8BED - chains F and G of the 8 polymer chains in the assembly; structure by electron microscopy, 2.03 A resolution.

== Chain F ==
Protein: NADH dehydrogenase [ubiquinone] flavoprotein 1, mitochondrial
Source organism: Arabidopsis thaliana
Notes: EC 7.1.1.2
UniProtKB: Q9FNN5 (NDUV1_ARATH); numbering as in UniProt (aligned over 1-486)
Amino-acid sequence (486 residues; each row starts with the number of its first residue):
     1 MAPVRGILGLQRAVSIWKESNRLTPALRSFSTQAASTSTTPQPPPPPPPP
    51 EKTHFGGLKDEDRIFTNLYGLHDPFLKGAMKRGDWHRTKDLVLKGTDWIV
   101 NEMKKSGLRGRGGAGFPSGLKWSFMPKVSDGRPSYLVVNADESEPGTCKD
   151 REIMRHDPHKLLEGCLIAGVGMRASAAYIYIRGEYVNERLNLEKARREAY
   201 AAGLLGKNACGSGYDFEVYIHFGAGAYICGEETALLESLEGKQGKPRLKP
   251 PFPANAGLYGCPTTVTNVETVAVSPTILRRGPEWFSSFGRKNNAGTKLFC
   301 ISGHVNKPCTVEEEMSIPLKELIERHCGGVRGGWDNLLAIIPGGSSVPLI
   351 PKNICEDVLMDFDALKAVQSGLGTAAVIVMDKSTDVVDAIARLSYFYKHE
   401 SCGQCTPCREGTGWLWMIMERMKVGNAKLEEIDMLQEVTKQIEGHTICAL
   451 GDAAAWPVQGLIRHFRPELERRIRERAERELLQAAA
Unresolved in the structure: 1-50, 485-486
Bound ions: 4Fe-4S cluster Fe: Cys402, Cys405, Cys408, Cys448
Residues lining bound ligands:
  - FMN (flavin mononucleotide): Gly110, Arg111, Gly112, Gly113, Ala114, Lys121, Asn139, Asp141, Glu142, Ser143, Tyr227, Ile228, Gly230, Glu231, Glu232, Val265, Thr266, Asn267, Thr270, Ala449, Leu450
  - 4Fe-4S cluster (SF4): Ile228, Pro246, Ser401, Cys402, Gly403, Gln404, Cys405, Cys408, Arg409, Thr446, Ile447, Cys448, Leu450, Gly451
Curated features (UniProtKB/Swiss-Prot):
  - binding site (NADH): Gly110 to Gly119
  - binding site (FMN): Phe222 to Thr270
  - binding site ([4Fe-4S] cluster): Cys402, Cys405, Cys408, Cys448

== Chain G ==
Protein: NADH dehydrogenase [ubiquinone] iron-sulfur protein 1, mitochondrial
Source organism: Arabidopsis thaliana
Notes: EC 7.1.1.2
UniProtKB: Q9FGI6 (NDUS1_ARATH); residue numbers follow UniProt; this construct covers 1-748
Amino-acid sequence (748 residues; row label = number of the first residue in the row):
     1 MGLGILASRTIRPASRLLQSQTSNFFLRTIVSKPELQSPESAAVSEPEPP
    51 TQILPPRNPVGGARVHFSNPEDAIEVFVDGYAVKVPKGFTVLQACEVAGV
   101 DIPRFCYHSRLSIAGNCRMCLVEVEKSPKPVASCAMPALPGMKIKTDTPI
   151 AKKAREGVMEFLLMNHPLDCPICDQGGECDLQDQSMAFGSDRGRFTEMKR
   201 SVVDKNLGPLVKTVMTRCIQCTRCVRFASEVAGVQDLGILGRGSGEEIGT
   251 YVEKLMTSELSGNVIDICPVGALTSKPFAFKARNWELKATETIDVSDAVG
   301 SNIRVDSRGPEVMRIIPRLNEDINEEWISDKTRFCYDGLKRQRLSDPMIR
   351 DSDGRFKAVSWRDALAVVGDIIHQVKPDEIVGVAGQLSDAESMMVLKDFV
   401 NRMGSDNVWCEGTAAGVDADLRYSYLMNTSISGLENADLFLLIGTQPRVE
   451 AAMVNARICKTVRASNAKVGYVGPPAEFNYDCKHLGTGPDTLKEIAEGRH
   501 PFCTALKNAKNPAIIVGAGLFNRTDKNAILSSVESIAQANNVVRPDWNGL
   551 NFLLQYAAQAAALDLGLIQQSAKALESAKFVYLMGADDVNVDKIPKDAFV
   601 VYQGHHGDKAVYRANVILPASAFTEKEGTYENTEGFTQQTVPAVPTVGDA
   651 RDDWKIVRALSEVSGVKLPYNSIEGVRSRIKSVAPNLVHTDEREPAAFGP
   701 SLKPECKEAMSTTPFQTVVENFYMTNSITRASKIMAQCSAVLLKKPFV
Unresolved in the structure: 1-56, 744-748
Bound ions: 2Fe-2S cluster Fe: Cys106, Cys117, Cys120, Cys134; 4Fe-4S cluster Fe site 1: His166, Cys170, Cys173, Cys179; 4Fe-4S cluster Fe site 2: Cys218, Cys221, Cys224, Cys268
Residues lining bound ligands:
  - 2Fe-2S cluster (FES): Arg104, Phe105, Cys106, Tyr107, Gly115, Asn116, Cys117, Arg118, Met119, Cys120, Cys134
  - 4Fe-4S cluster (SF4), molecule 1: His166, Pro167, Asp169, Cys170, Cys173, Gln175, Gly176, Cys179, Leu181, Gln182, Val270, Gly271
  - 4Fe-4S cluster (SF4), molecule 2: Met215, Cys218, Ile219, Gln220, Cys221, Thr222, Arg223, Cys224, Ile248, Cys268, Pro269, Val270, Ala272, Leu273

== Interface between chain F and chain G ==
Contacting residue pairs (62):
  Gly225(F) with Arg242(G), hydrogen bond (backbone-side chain)
  Ala226(F) with Arg242(G)
  Gln243(F) with Ile239(G), hydrogen bond (side chain-backbone); Gly241(G)
  Lys245(F) with Glu246(G), salt bridge
  Leu248(F) with Ala114(G); Gly115(G); Arg118(G); Ala135(G), hydrophobic
  Pro250(F) with Met136(G); Pro137(G)
  His399(F) with Arg242(G), hydrogen bond (backbone-side chain)
  Glu400(F) with Arg242(G), salt bridge
  Ser401(F) with Arg242(G); Gly243(G), hydrogen bond (backbone-backbone)
  Cys402(F) with Arg242(G); Gly243(G), hydrogen bond (backbone-backbone); Glu246(G)
  Gly403(F) with Gly243(G); Glu246(G)
  Gln404(F) with Asn116(G)
  Cys405(F) with Asn116(G); Arg118(G)
  Thr406(F) with Asn116(G), hydrogen bond (backbone-backbone); Cys117(G), hydrogen bond (side chain-backbone); Phe161(G); Leu162(G)
  Pro407(F) with Arg118(G); Phe161(G), hydrophobic
  Arg409(F) with Ile219(G), hydrogen bond (side chain-backbone); Gln220(G), hydrogen bond; Gly243(G); Ser244(G)
  Glu410(F) with Phe161(G); Met164(G); Asn165(G), hydrogen bond; Arg200(G), salt bridge
  Gly411(F) with Phe161(G)
  Trp414(F) with Glu160(G); Phe161(G), hydrophobic; Met164(G), hydrophobic; Arg194(G); Phe195(G)
  Met417(F) with Glu197(G); Met198(G)
  Ile418(F) with Glu197(G)
  Arg421(F) with Glu197(G), salt bridge
  Met434(F) with Arg194(G)
  Gln441(F) with Gly157(G); Glu160(G), hydrogen bond; Phe161(G); Arg194(G), hydrogen bond
  Ile442(F) with Phe161(G), hydrophobic
  Gly444(F) with Lys129(G); Pro130(G)
  His445(F) with Arg118(G), hydrogen bond (backbone-side chain); Leu121(G); Ala154(G)
  Thr446(F) with Arg118(G)
  Ile447(F) with Gly115(G); Arg118(G)
  Asp452(F) with Lys129(G), salt bridge
Other interface residues (no listed pair), chain F (33 interface residues in all): Lys249, Glu437, Val438
Other interface residues (no listed pair), chain G (33 interface residues in all): Ala132, Val158

== In short ==
Chain F and chain G each contribute 33 residues to their interface, with 13 hydrogen bonds and 5 salt bridges.
Among the polar pairs are Lys245(F)-Glu246(G), Glu400(F)-Arg242(G) and Glu410(F)-Arg200(G). Ligands of chain
F: flavin mononucleotide and 4Fe-4S cluster.
Chain F is NADH dehydrogenase [ubiquinone] flavoprotein 1, mitochondrial and chain G is NADH dehydrogenase
[ubiquinone] iron-sulfur protein 1, mitochondrial, both from Arabidopsis thaliana; the structure, Cryo-EM
structure of the Arabidopsis thaliana I+III2 supercomplex (CI peripheral tip), was determined by electron
microscopy (same publication as 8BEE, 8BEF, 8BEH, 8BEL, 8BEP, 8BPX, 8BQ5 and 8BQ6).
